PDB entry 3W0W | X-ray diffraction, 2.60 A resolution | chains A and E of the 5 polymer chains in the assembly

Chain A:
Protein: HLA class I histocompatibility antigen, A-24 alpha chain
Organism: Homo sapiens
UniProt: P05534 (1A24_HUMAN); residues 1-274 here correspond to UniProt positions 25-298 (UniProt number = residue number + 24)
Sequence (291 residues; row label = number of the first residue in the row; numbering starts at 0):
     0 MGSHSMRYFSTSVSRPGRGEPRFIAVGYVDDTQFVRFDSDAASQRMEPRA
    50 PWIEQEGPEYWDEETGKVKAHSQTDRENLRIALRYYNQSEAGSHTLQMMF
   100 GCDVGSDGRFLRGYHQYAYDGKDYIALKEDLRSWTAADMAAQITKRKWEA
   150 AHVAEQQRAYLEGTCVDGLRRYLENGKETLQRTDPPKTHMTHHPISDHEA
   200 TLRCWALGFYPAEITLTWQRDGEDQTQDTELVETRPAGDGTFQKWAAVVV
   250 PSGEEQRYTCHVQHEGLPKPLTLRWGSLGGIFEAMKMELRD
Disordered / not traced: 0, 280-290
Differences from the reference sequence: expression tag (0, 275-290)
Cystine bridges: Cys101-Cys164, Cys203-Cys259

Chain E:
Protein: T36-5 TCR beta chain
Organism: Homo sapiens
Sequence (242 residues; numbered 0 to 241; the number before each row is that of its first residue; numbering starts at 0):
     0 MEAQVTQNPRYLITVTGKKLTVTCSQNMNHEYMSWYRQDPGLGLRQIYYS
    50 MNVEVTDKGDVPEGYKVSRKEKRNFPLILESPSPNQTSLYFCASSGASHE
   100 QYFGPGTRLTVTEDLKNVFPPEVAVFEPSEAEISHTQKATLVCLATGFYP
   150 DHVELSWWVNGKEVHSGVCTDPQPLKEQPALNDSRYALSSRLRVSATFWQ
   200 NPRNHFRCQVQFYGLSENDEWTQDRAKPVTQIVSAEAWGRAD
Disordered / not traced: 0
Cystine bridges: Cys23-Cys91, Cys142-Cys207

Chain A / chain E interface:
Contacting residue pairs (18; chain A residue first):
  Gly65(A) with Met50(E); Val54(E); Asp56(E)
  Lys66(A) with Met50(E)
  Lys68(A) with Val54(E)
  Ala69(A) with Met50(E), hydrophobic; Asn51(E); Val54(E)
  Gln72(A) with Asn51(E); Val52(E), hydrogen bond (side chain-backbone); Glu53(E)
  Thr73(A) with Glu30(E), hydrogen bond; Asn51(E), hydrogen bond
  Ala150(A) with Ala96(E), hydrophobic; Ser97(E)
  Gln155(A) with Ala96(E), hydrogen bond (side chain-backbone); Ser97(E), hydrogen bond (side chain-backbone); His98(E), hydrogen bond
Also at the interface, not in a pair above, chain A (11 interface residues in all): Asp61, Glu76, Val152

Overview:
The interface between chain A and chain E involves 11 residues on one side and 10 on the other; the contacts
include 6 hydrogen bonds. Among the polar pairs are Gln72(A)-Val52(E), Thr73(A)-Glu30(E) and
Thr73(A)-Asn51(E).
Chain A is HLA class I histocompatibility antigen, A-24 alpha chain and chain E is T36-5 TCR beta chain, both
from Homo sapiens; the structure, The complex between T36-5 TCR and HLA-A24 bound to HIV-1 Nef134-10(2F)
peptide in space group P212121, was determined by X-ray diffraction together with 3VXM, 3VXN, 3VXO, 3VXP,
3VXQ, 3VXR and 3 further entries from the same study.
